PDB entry 1MPN | X-ray diffraction, 3.20 A resolution | chains A and B of the 3 polymer chains in the assembly

[Chain A (and B)]
Protein: Maltoporin
Organism: Escherichia coli
Notes: chain B of this document is another copy of the same molecule, construct and numbering; everything in this record applies to it too
UniProt: P02943 (LAMB_ECOLI); residues 1-421 here correspond to UniProt positions 26-446 (UniProt number = residue number + 25)
Sequence (421 residues; numbered 1 to 421; the number before each row is that of its first residue):
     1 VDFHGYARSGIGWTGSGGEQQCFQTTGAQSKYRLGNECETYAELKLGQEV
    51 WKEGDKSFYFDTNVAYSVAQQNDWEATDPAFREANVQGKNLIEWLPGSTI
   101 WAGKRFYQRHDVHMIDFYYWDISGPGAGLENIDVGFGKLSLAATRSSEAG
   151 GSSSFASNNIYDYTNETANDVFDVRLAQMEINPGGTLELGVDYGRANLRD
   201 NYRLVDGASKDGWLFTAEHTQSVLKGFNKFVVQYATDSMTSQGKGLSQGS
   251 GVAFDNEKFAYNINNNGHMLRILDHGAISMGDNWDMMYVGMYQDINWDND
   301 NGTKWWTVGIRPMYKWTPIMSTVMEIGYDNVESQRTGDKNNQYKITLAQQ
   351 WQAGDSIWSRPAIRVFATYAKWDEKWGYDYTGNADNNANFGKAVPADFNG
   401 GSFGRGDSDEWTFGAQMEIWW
Disulfides: C22-C38
Metal / ion sites: Mg2+ site 1: D78 (shared with D78(B) of chain B; 1 residue of chain C)

[How chain A and chain B interact]
Contacting residue pairs (68):
  V1(A) with V1(B), hydrophobic; F3(B), hydrophobic
  Y41(A) with W74(B)
  L46(A) with F3(B)
  V50(A) with P361(B), hydrophobic
  W51(A) with A353(B), hydrophobic
  F58(A) with W351(B); Q352(B); A353(B), hydrophobic
  F60(A) with I419(B), hydrophobic; W421(B), hydrophobic
  Y66(A) with Y66(B)
  D78(A) with T77(B); D78(B)
  P79(A) with A76(B); T77(B), hydrogen bond (backbone-backbone)
  A80(A) with W74(B); E75(B); A76(B), hydrophobic
  F81(A) with T40(B); A42(B), hydrophobic; Y66(B), hydrophobic; V68(B), hydrophobic; E75(B), hydrogen bond (backbone-backbone)
  R82(A) with D73(B), salt bridge; W74(B)
  A84(A) with S9(B); M417(B)
  N85(A) with M417(B)
  V86(A) with I363(B), hydrophobic; M417(B), hydrophobic
  L91(A) with I319(B), hydrophobic
  I100(A) with I363(B)
  A102(A) with M417(B)
  G103(A) with S9(B)
  K104(A) with S9(B), hydrogen bond (backbone-side chain); T40(B); N72(B), hydrogen bond (side chain-backbone); D73(B), hydrogen bond (side chain-backbone); E75(B), salt bridge
  F106(A) with D73(B)
  S123(A) with D73(B)
  P125(A) with G10(B); Q70(B); N72(B)
  G126(A) with I11(B)
  A127(A) with A415(B), hydrophobic
  A143(A) with I11(B)
  R145(A) with I11(B); G12(B), hydrogen bond (side chain-backbone); W13(B); E19(B); Q71(B)
  S146(A) with Q71(B); N72(B)
  S147(A) with Q71(B), hydrogen bond (backbone-backbone); N72(B), hydrogen bond (backbone-side chain)
  D170(A) with W13(B), hydrogen bond
  N197(A) with W13(B); G17(B); G18(B), hydrogen bond (side chain-backbone)
  L198(A) with G17(B); G18(B), hydrogen bond (backbone-backbone)
  R199(A) with G17(B); G18(B); Q21(B)
  D200(A) with S16(B); G17(B)
Other interface residues (no listed pair), chain A (45 interface residues in all): G47, Q48, T62, V64, A65, S67, I92, G124, T144, E166
Other interface residues (no listed pair), chain B (41 interface residues in all): A7, L44, L46, P79, G354, Q416

[Overview]
Chain A and chain B form an interface of 45 and 41 residues respectively, with 11 hydrogen bonds and 2 salt
bridges. Polar contacts include R82(A)-D73(B), K104(A)-E75(B) and K104(A)-S9(B).
Chain A and chain B are both Maltoporin (Escherichia coli); the structure, Maltoporin maltotriose complex, was
determined by X-ray diffraction, deposited together with 1MPM and 1MPO.
